Entry 7TKR (electron microscopy, 6.50 A resolution (low resolution: residue-level contacts below are approximate; hydrogen-bond / salt-bridge calls are withheld)); this record covers chains A and D of the 27 polymer chains in the assembly.

[Chain A]
Name: ATP synthase subunit alpha
Source organism: Saccharomyces cerevisiae
Reference sequence: P07251 (ATPA_YEAST); residues 1-510 here correspond to UniProt positions 36-545 (UniProt number = residue number + 35)
Chain sequence (510 residues; numbered 1 to 510; the number before each row is that of its first residue):
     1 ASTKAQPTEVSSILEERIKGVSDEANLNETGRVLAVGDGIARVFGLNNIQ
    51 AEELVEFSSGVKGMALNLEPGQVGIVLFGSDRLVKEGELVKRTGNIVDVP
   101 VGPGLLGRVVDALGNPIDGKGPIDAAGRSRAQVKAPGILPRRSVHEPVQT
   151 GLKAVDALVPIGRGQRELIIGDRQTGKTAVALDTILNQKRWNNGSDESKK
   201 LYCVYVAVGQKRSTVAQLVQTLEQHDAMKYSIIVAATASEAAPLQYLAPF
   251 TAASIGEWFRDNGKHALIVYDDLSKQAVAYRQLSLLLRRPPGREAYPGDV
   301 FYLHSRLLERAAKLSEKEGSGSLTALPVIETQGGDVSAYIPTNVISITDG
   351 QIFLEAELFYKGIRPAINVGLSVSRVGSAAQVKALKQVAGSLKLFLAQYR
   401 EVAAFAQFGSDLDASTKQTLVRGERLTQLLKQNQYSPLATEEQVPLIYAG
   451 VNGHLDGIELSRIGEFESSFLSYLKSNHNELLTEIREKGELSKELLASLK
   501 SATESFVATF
Not modelled in the structure: 1-8, 408-409, 510
Curated features (UniProtKB/Swiss-Prot):
  - binding site (ATP): Gly171 to Thr178
  - site: Ser372 (Required for activity)
  - modified residue (Phosphoserine): Ser22, Ser143

[Chain D]
Name: ATP synthase subunit beta
Source organism: Saccharomyces cerevisiae
Notes: EC 7.1.2.2
Reference sequence: P00830 (ATPB_YEAST); residues 1-478 here correspond to UniProt positions 34-511 (UniProt number = residue number + 33)
Chain sequence (478 residues; each row starts with the number of its first residue):
     1 ASAAQSTPITGKVTAVIGAIVDVHFEQSELPAILNALEIKTPQGKLVLEV
    51 AQHLGENTVRTIAMDGTEGLVRGEKVLDTGGPISVPVGRETLGRIINVIG
   101 EPIDERGPIKSKLRKPIHADPPSFAEQSTSAEILETGIKVVDLLAPYARG
   151 GKIGLFGGAGVGKTVFIQELINNIAKAHGGFSVFTGVGERTREGNDLYRE
   201 MKETGVINLEGESKVALVFGQMNEPPGARARVALTGLTIAEYFRDEEGQD
   251 VLLFIDNIFRFTQAGSEVSALLGRIPSAVGYQPTLATDMGLLQERITTTK
   301 KGSVTSVQAVYVPADDLTDPAPATTFAHLDATTVLSRGISELGIYPAVDP
   351 LDSKSRLLDAAVVGQEHYDVASKVQETLQTYKSLQDIIAILGMDELSEQD
   401 KLTVERARKIQRFLSQPFAVAEVFTGIPGKLVRLKDTVASFKAVLEGKYD
   451 NIPEHAFYMVGGIEDVVAKAEKLAAEAN
Not modelled in the structure: 1-7, 476-478
Curated features (UniProtKB/Swiss-Prot):
  - binding site (ATP): Gly157 to Thr164
  - modified residue: Thr79 (Phosphothreonine), Thr204 (Phosphothreonine), Ser340 (Phosphoserine)

[Interface between chain A and chain D]
Residue-residue contacts - 11 pairs, chain A then chain D:
  Leu34(A) - Gly55(D)
  Ala35(A) - His53(D)
  Val36(A) - His53(D)
  Arg82(A) - Ile33(D)
  Ser213(A) - Ser128(D)
  Ala216(A) - Thr129(D)
  Gln217(A) - Ser128(D)
  Gln217(A) - Thr129(D)
  Ala238(A) - Gly290(D)
  Ser239(A) - Gly290(D)
  Ser239(A) - Leu291(D)
Also at the interface, not in a pair above, chain A (13 interface residues in all): Val84, Glu86, Ile117, Gln282
Also at the interface, not in a pair above, chain D (14 interface residues in all): Pro31, Leu54, Glu56, Phe124, Pro283, Ala286, Thr287

[Summary]
13 residues of chain A and 14 residues of chain D are in contact. Curated annotation (UniProt) lists 8
ATP-binding residues on chain A; 8 ATP-binding residues on chain D.
Here chain A is ATP synthase subunit alpha and chain D is ATP synthase subunit beta, both from Saccharomyces
cerevisiae. Entry 7TKR (Yeast ATP synthase State 3catalytic(d) with 10 mM ATP backbone model) was determined
by electron microscopy, deposited together with 7TJS, 7TJT, 7TJU, 7TJV, 7TJW, 7TJX and 30 further entries.
